PDB entry 1L9Z | X-ray diffraction, 6.50 A resolution (low resolution: residue-level contacts below are approximate; hydrogen-bond / salt-bridge calls are withheld) | chains C and D of the 8 polymer chains in the assembly

Chain C:
Name: RNA polymerase, beta subunit
Source organism: Thermus aquaticus
Notes: EC 2.7.7.6
UniProtKB: Q9KWU7 (RPOB_THEAQ); numbering as in UniProt; present here: 1-621, 623-1119
Chain sequence (1118 residues; each row starts with the number of its first residue; note: 1 number in that range is skipped by the numbering (no residue carries it; nothing is unmodelled there)):
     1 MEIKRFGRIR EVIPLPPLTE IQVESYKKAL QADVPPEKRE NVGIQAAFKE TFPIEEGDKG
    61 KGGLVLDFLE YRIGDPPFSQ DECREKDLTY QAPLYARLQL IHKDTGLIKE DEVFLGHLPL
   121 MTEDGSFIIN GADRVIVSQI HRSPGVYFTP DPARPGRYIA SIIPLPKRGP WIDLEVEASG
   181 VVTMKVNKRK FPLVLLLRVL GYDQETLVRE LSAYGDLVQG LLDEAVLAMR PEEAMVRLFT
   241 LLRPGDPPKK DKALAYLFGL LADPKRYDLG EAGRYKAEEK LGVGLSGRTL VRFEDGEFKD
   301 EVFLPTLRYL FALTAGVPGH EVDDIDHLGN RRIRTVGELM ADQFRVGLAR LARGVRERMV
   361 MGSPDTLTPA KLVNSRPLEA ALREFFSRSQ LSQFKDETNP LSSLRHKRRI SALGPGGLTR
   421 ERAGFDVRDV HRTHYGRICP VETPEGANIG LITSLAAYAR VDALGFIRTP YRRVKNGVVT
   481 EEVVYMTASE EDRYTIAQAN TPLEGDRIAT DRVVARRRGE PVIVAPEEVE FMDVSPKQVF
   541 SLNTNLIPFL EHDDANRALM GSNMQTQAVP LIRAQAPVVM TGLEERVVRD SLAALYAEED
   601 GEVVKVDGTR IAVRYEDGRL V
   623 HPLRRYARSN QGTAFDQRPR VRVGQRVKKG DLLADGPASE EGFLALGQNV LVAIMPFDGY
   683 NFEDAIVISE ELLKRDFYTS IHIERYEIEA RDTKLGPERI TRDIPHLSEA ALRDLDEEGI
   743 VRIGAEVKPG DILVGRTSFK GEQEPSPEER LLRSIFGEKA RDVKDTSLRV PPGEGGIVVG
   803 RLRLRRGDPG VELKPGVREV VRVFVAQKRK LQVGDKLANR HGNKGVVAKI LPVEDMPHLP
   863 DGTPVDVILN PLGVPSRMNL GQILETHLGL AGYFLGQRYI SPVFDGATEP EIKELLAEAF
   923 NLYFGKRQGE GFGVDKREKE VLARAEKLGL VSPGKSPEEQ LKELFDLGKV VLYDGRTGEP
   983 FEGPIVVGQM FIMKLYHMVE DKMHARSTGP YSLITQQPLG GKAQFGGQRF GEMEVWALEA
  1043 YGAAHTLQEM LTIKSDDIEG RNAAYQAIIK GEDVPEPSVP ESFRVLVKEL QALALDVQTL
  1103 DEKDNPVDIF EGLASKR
Not modelled in the structure: 1, 57-62, 213-219, 246-253, 292-297, 650-652, 1117-1119

Chain D:
Name: RNA polymerase, beta-prime subunit
Source organism: Thermus aquaticus
Notes: EC 2.7.7.6
UniProtKB: Q9KWU6 (RPOC_THEAQ); residues 1-1524 here = UniProt positions 1-1524
Chain sequence (1524 residues; numbered 1 to 1524; the number before each row is that of its first residue):
     1 MKKEVRKVRI ALASPEKIRS WSYGEVEKPE TINYRTLKPE RDGLFDERIF GPIKDYECAC
    61 GKYKRQRFEG KVCERCGVEV TRSIVRRYRM GHIELATPAA HIWFVKDVPS KIGTLLDLSA
   121 TELEQVLYFN KYIVLDPKGA VLDGVPVEKR QLLTDEEYRE LRYGKQETYP LPAGVDALVK
   181 DGEEVVKGQE LAPGVVSRMD GVALYRFPRR VRVDYLRKER AALRIPLSAW VEKEAYRPGE
   241 VLAELSEPYL FRAEESGVVE LKDLAEGHLI YLRQEEEVVA RYFLPAGMTP LVVEGEIVEV
   301 GQPLAEGKGL LRLPRHMTAK EVEAEEEGDS VHLTLFLEWT EPKDYKVAPH MNVIVPEGAK
   361 VQAGEKIVAA IDPEEEVIAE AEGVVHLHEP ASILVVKARV YPFEDDVEVT TGDRVAPGDV
   421 LADGGKVKSE IYGRVEVDLV RNVVRVVESY DIDARMGAEA IQELLKELDL EKLERELLEE
   481 MKHPSRARRA KARKRLEVVR AFLDSGNRPE WMILEAVPVL PPDLRPMVQV DGGRFATSDL
   541 NDLYRRLINR NNRLKKLLAQ GAPEIIIRNE KRMLQEAVDA VIDNGRRGSP VTNPGSERPL
   601 RSLTDILSGK QGRFRQNLLG KRVDYSGRSV IVVGPQLKLH QCGLPKRMAL ELFKPFLLKK
   661 MEEKAFAPNV KAARRMLERQ RDIKDEVWDA LEEVIHGKVV LLNRAPTLHR LGIQAFQPVL
   721 VEGQSIQLHP LVCEAFNADF DGDQMAVHVP LSSFAQAEAR IQMLSAHNLL SPASGEPLAK
   781 PSRDIILGLY YITQVRKEKK GAGMAFATPE EALAAYERGE VALNAPIVVA GRETSVGRLK
   841 FVFANPDEAL LAVAHGLLDL QDVVTVRYLG RRLETSPGRI LFARIVGEAV GDEKVAQELI
   901 QMDVPQEKNS LKDLVYQAFL RLGMEKTARL LDALKYYGFT LSTTSGITIG IDDAVIPEEK
   961 QRYLEEADRK LRQIEQAYEM GFLTDRERYD QVIQLWTETT EKVTQAVFKN FEENYPFNPL
  1021 YVMAQSGARG NPQQIRQLCG MRGLMQKPSG ETFEVPVRSS FREGLTVLEY FISSHGARKG
  1081 GADTALRTAD SGYLTRKLVD VAHEIVVREA DCGTTNYISV PLFQMDEVTR TLRLRKRSDI
  1141 ESGLYGRVLA REVEALGRRL EEGRYLSLED VHFLIKAAEA GEVREVPVRS PLTCQTRYGV
  1201 CQKCYGYDLS MARPVSIGEA VGVVAAESIG EPGTQLTMRT FHTGGVAVGT DITQGLPRVI
  1261 ELFEARRPKA KAVISEIDGV VRIEEGEDRL SVFVESEGFS KEYKLPKDAR LLVKDGDYVE
  1321 AGQPLTRGAI DPHQLLEAKG PEAVERYLVD EIQKVYRAQG VKLHDKHIEI VVRQMLKYVE
  1381 VTDPGDSRLL EGQVLEKWDV EALNERLIAE GKVPVAWKPL LMGVTKSALS TKSWLSAASF
  1441 QNTTHVLTEA AIAGKKDELI GLKENVILGR LIPAGTGSDF VRFTQVVDQR TLKAIEEARK
  1501 EAVEAKEKEA PRRPVRREQP GKGL
Not modelled in the structure: 1-2, 158-452, 1241-1256, 1410-1412, 1500-1524
Ligand contacts: Zn2+ (ZN): Asp-55, Phe-68, Glu-69, Gly-70, Glu-74
Curated features (UniProtKB/Swiss-Prot):
  - binding site (Zn(2+)): Cys-58, Cys-60, Cys-73, Cys-76, Cys-1112, Cys-1194, Cys-1201, Cys-1204
  - binding site (Mg(2+)): Asp-739, Asp-741, Asp-743

Interface between chain C and chain D:
Residue-residue contacts - 7 pairs, chain C then chain D:
  Phe-1032(C) with Gly-620(D)
  Gly-1044(C) with Gly-1475(D); Thr-1476(D)
  Asp-1098(C) with Ile-10(D)
  Gln-1100(C) with Arg-9(D)
  Leu-1102(C) with Lys-7(D); Val-8(D)
Also at the interface, not in a pair above, chain C (19 interface residues in all): Pro-678, Gly-847, Phe-983, Glu-984, Met-1005, His-1006, Ala-1007, Ser-1009, Gly-1033, Glu-1034, Ala-1096, Leu-1097, Val-1099, Thr-1101
Also at the interface, not in a pair above, chain D (18 interface residues in all): Ala-11, Leu-12, Ala-13, Leu-619, Lys-621, Asp-624, Gly-627, Arg-628, Asp-741, Thr-943, Ser-945

In short:
Chain C and chain D form an interface of 19 and 18 residues respectively. Ligands of chain D: Zn2+. From
UniProt: 8 Zn2+-binding residues and 3 Mg2+-binding residues on chain D.
Chain C is RNA polymerase, beta subunit and chain D is RNA polymerase, beta-prime subunit, both from Thermus
aquaticus; the structure, Thermus aquaticus RNA Polymerase Holoenzyme/Fork-Junction Promoter DNA Complex at
6.5 A Resolution, was determined by X-ray diffraction.
